Entry 1M2A (X-ray diffraction, 1.50 A resolution); this record covers chains A and B.

[Chain A (and B)]
Molecule: [2Fe-2S] ferredoxin
Organism: Aquifex aeolicus
Notes: chain B of this document is another copy of the same molecule, construct and numbering; everything in this record applies to it too
UniProtKB: O66511 (FER2_AQUAE); residue numbers follow UniProt; this construct covers 1-110
Amino-acid sequence (110 residues; numbered 1 to 110; the number before each row is that of its first residue):
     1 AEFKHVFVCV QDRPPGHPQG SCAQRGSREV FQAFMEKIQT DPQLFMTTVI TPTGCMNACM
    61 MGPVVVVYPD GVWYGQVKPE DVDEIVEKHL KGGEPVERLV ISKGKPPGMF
Disordered / not traced: 104-110 (chain B: 1-2, 104-110)
Ion coordination: Zn2+ site 1: Ala1, Asp12; 2Fe-2S cluster Fe: Cys9, Cys22, Cys55, Cys59; Zn2+ site 2: His17 (shared with Glu97(B) of chain B); Zn2+ site 3: Asp83 (shared with Asp83(B) of chain B); Zn2+ site 4: Glu97 (shared with His17(B) of chain B)
Ligand contacts: 2Fe-2S cluster (FES): Cys9, Gln11, Arg13, Ser21, Cys22, Cys55, Met56, Asn57, Ala58, Cys59, Val64
From the paper describing this entry:
  - 2Fe-2S cluster coordination: Cys9, Cys22, Cys55, Cys59
  - conformationally variable residues (loop rearrangement): Arg13 to Gly20, Gln39 to Met46
  - contacts within the chain: Arg13-Cys59 (hydrogen bond)
  - binding site for 2Fe-2S cluster: Cys22, Met56, Ala58

[Chain A / chain B interface]
Contacting residue pairs - 26 pairs, chain A then chain B:
  Phe3(A) - Tyr68(B)
  His5(A) - Met56(B)
  His5(A) - Tyr68(B)  hydrogen bond
  His5(A) - Trp73(B)
  Phe7(A) - Phe7(B)  hydrophobic
  Phe7(A) - Tyr68(B)  hydrophobic
  Val49(A) - Asn57(B)
  Thr51(A) - Thr53(B)
  Thr51(A) - Gly54(B)
  Thr51(A) - Met56(B)
  Pro52(A) - Thr53(B)
  Pro52(A) - Gly54(B)  hydrogen bond (backbone-backbone)
  Thr53(A) - Thr51(B)
  Thr53(A) - Pro52(B)
  Thr53(A) - Thr53(B)
  Gly54(A) - Thr51(B)
  Gly54(A) - Pro52(B)  hydrogen bond (backbone-backbone)
  Met56(A) - His5(B)
  Met56(A) - Thr51(B)
  Asn57(A) - Val49(B)
  Tyr68(A) - Phe3(B)
  Tyr68(A) - His5(B)  hydrogen bond
  Tyr68(A) - Phe7(B)  hydrophobic
  Tyr68(A) - Tyr68(B)  hydrophobic
  Pro69(A) - Pro69(B)
  Trp73(A) - His5(B)
Other interface residues (no listed pair), chain A (14 interface residues in all): Cys55
Other interface residues (no listed pair), chain B (14 interface residues in all): Cys55

[Overview]
The chain A/chain B interface involves 14 residues from each chain; the contacts include 4 hydrogen bonds.
Polar contacts include His5(A)-Tyr68(B) and Pro52(A)-Gly54(B). Chain A binds 2Fe-2S cluster. From the paper: a
binding site for 2Fe-2S cluster at Cys22(A), Met56(A) and Ala58(A); 2Fe-2S cluster coordination by Cys9(A),
Cys22(A) and Cys55(A) among others.
Both chains are [2Fe-2S] ferredoxin (Aquifex aeolicus). Entry 1M2A (Crystal structure at 1.5 Angstroms
resolution of the wild type thioredoxin-like [2Fe-2S] ferredoxin from Aquifex aeolicus) was determined by
X-ray diffraction together with 1M2B and 1M2D from the same study.
